PDB entry 6TOK | X-ray diffraction, 1.43 A resolution | chains A and B

# Chain A
Molecule: B-cell lymphoma 6 protein
From: Homo sapiens
UniProt: P41182 (BCL6_HUMAN); numbering as in UniProt (aligned over 5-129)
Chain sequence (128 residues; numbered 2 to 129; the number before each row is that of its first residue):
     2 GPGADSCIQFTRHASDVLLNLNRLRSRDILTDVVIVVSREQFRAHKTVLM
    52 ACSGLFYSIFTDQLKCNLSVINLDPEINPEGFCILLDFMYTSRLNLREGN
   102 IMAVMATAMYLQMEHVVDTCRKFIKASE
Disordered / not traced: 2-4
Differences from the reference sequence: expression tag (2-4)
Ligand contacts: 23d (NQT; 5-[[5-chloranyl-2-(3,5-dimethylpyrazol-1-yl)pyrimidin-4-yl]amino]-1-methyl-3-(3-methyl-3-oxidanyl-butyl)benzimidazol-2-one): Asp17, Asn21, Arg24, Leu25, Arg28, Met51, Ala52, Cys53, Ser54, Gly55, Tyr58, Gln113, Met114, Glu115, His116
From the paper describing this entry:
  - binding site for 23d: Arg24, Arg28
  - conformationally variable residues (side-chain flip): Arg28

# Chain B
Molecule: Ala-trp-val-ile-pro-ala
Chain sequence (6 residues; row label = number of the first residue in the row; numbering starts at 0):
     0 AWVIPA

# Interface between chain A and chain B
Pairs across the interface (11):
  Cys8(A) with Pro4(B)
  Ile9(A) with Trp1(B), hydrophobic; Val2(B)
  Gln10(A) with Ala0(B); Trp1(B); Val2(B), hydrogen bond (backbone-backbone); Pro4(B)
  Phe11(A) with Ala0(B); Trp1(B)
  Thr12(A) with Ala0(B), hydrogen bond (backbone-backbone); Val2(B)
Also at the interface, not in a pair above, chain B (5 interface residues in all): Ile3

# In short
Chain A and chain B each contribute 5 residues to their interface; the contacts include 2 hydrogen bonds.
Backbone hydrogen bonds pair Gln10(A)-Val2(B) and Thr12(A)-Ala0(B). Ligands of chain A: 23d. From the paper: a
binding site for 23d at Arg24(A) and Arg28(A); conformational variability at Arg28(A).
Here chain A is B-cell lymphoma 6 protein (Homo sapiens) and chain B is Ala-trp-val-ile-pro-ala. Entry 6TOK
(Crystal structure of human BCL6 BTB domain in complex with compound 23d) was determined by X-ray diffraction,
deposited together with 6TOF, 6TOG, 6TOH, 6TOI, 6TON and 6TOO.
